Entry 6W6W (electron microscopy, 3.00 A resolution); this record covers chains A and C of the 5 polymer chains in the assembly.

# Chain A
Protein: CST complex subunit CTC1
Organism: Homo sapiens
UniProt: Q2NKJ3 (CTC1_HUMAN); residues 2-1217 here = UniProt positions 2-1217
Sequence (1233 residues; numbered -15 to 1217; the number before each row is that of its first residue; numbers below 1 keep their minus sign (Met-15 is residue -15)):
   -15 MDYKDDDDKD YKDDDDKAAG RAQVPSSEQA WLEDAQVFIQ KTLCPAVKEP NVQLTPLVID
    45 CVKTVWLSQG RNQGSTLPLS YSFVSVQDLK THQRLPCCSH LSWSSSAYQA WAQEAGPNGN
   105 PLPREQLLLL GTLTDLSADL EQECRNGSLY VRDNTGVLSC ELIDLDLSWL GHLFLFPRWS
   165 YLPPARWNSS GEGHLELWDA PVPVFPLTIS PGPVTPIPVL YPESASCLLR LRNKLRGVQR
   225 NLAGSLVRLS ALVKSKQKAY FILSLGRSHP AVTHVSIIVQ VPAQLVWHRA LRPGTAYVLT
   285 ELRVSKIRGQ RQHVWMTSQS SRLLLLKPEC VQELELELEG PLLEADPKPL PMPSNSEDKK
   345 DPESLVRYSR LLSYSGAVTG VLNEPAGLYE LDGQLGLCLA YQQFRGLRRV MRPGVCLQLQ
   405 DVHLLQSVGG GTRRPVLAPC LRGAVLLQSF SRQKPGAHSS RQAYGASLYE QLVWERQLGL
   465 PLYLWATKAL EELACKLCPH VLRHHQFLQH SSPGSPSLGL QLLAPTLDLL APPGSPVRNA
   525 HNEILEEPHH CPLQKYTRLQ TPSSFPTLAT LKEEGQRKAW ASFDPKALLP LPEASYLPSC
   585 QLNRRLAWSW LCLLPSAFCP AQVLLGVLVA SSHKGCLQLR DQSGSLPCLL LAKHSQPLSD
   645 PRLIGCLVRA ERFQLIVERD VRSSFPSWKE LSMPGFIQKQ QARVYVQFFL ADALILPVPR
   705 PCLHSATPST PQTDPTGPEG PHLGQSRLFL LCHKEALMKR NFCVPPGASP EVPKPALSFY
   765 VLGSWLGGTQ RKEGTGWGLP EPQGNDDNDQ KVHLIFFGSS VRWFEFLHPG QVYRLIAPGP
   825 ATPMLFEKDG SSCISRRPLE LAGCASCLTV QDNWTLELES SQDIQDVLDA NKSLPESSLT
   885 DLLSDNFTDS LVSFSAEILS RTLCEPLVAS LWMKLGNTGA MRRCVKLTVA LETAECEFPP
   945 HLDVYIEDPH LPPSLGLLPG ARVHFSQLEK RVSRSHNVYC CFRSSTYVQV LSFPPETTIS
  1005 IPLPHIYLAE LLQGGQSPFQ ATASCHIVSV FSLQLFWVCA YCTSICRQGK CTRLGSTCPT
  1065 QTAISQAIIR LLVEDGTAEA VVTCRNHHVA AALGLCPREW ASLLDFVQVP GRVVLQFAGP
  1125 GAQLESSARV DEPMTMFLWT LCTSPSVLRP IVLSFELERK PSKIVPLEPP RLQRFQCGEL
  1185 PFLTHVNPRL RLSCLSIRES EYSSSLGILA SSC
Not modelled in the structure: -15 to 142, 188-222, 252-258, 309-349, 706-724, 788-792, 834-839, 865-877, 909-927, 1122-1134, 1206-1217
Construct notes: expression tag (-15 to 1)
Ion coordination: Zn2+: Cys1043, Cys1046, Cys1055, Cys1062
What the authors report for this chain:
  - binding site for the 4-nt DNA strand: Tyr949, Arg978, Asn981, Tyr983, Lys1164, Lys1167
  - mutagenesis - V967A/S979A/H980A, N981D/Y983A/R987E, K1164E/K1167E, R1193E/R1195E: abolished binding to the 4-nt DNA strand
  - mutagenesis - K743E/R744E: unchanged binding to the 4-nt DNA strand
  - mutagenesis - R1175E (26-fold): decreased binding to 3xTEL ssDNA
  - mutagenesis - R1175E: unchanged binding to T18 (poly-T) ssDNA

# Chain C
Protein: CST complex subunit STN1
Organism: Homo sapiens
UniProt: Q9H668 (STN1_HUMAN); residue numbers follow UniProt; this construct covers 2-368
Sequence (374 residues; each row starts with the number of its first residue; numbers below 1 keep their minus sign (Met-5 is residue -5)):
    -5 MHHHHHHQPG SSRCEEETPS LLWGLDPVFL AFAKLYIRDI LDMKESRQVP GVFLYNGHPI
    55 KQVDVLGTVI GVRERDAFYS YGVDDSTGVI NCICWKKLNT ESVSAAPSAA RELSLTSQLK
   115 KLQETIEQKT KIEIGDTIRV RGSIRTYREE REIHATTYYK VDDPVWNIQI ARMLELPTIY
   175 RKVYDQPFHS SALEKEEALS NPGALDLPSL TSLLSEKAKE FLMENRVQSF YQQELEMVES
   235 LLSLANQPVI HSASSDQVNF KKDTTSKAIH SIFKNAIQLL QEKGLVFQKD DGFDNLYYVT
   295 REDKDLHRKI HRIIQQDCQK PNHMEKGCHF LHILACARLS IRPGLSEAVL QQVLELLEDQ
   355 SDIVSTMEHY YTAF
Not modelled in the structure: -5 to 10, 92-108, 184-190, 247-257
Disulfide bonds: Cys312-Cys322
Construct notes: expression tag (-5 to 1)
Curated features (UniProtKB/Swiss-Prot):
  - DNA-binding region: Val57 to Val155 (OB)

# Chain A / chain C interface
Residue-residue contacts - 69 pairs, chain A then chain C:
  Leu732(A) - Tyr225(C)
  Leu734(A) - Gln227(C)
  Leu734(A) - Glu228(C)
  Leu734(A) - Met231(C)  hydrophobic
  Trp769(A) - Gln227(C)
  Leu770(A) - Gln227(C)
  Leu770(A) - Asn289(C)  hydrogen bond (backbone-side chain)
  Gln774(A) - Phe287(C)
  Leu783(A) - Asp285(C)
  Pro784(A) - Asp285(C)
  Pro784(A) - Gly286(C)
  Pro784(A) - Phe287(C)  hydrophobic
  Gly814(A) - Glu228(C)
  Gly814(A) - Met231(C)
  Val816(A) - Glu228(C)
  Leu878(A) - Glu233(C)
  Pro879(A) - Glu233(C)
  Glu880(A) - Glu233(C)
  Ser881(A) - Glu233(C)
  Tyr1011(A) - Ile173(C)
  Tyr1011(A) - Lys176(C)
  Leu1016(A) - Pro21(C)  hydrophobic
  His1030(A) - Arg135(C)  hydrogen bond
  His1030(A) - Tyr153(C)
  Val1032(A) - Phe26(C)  hydrophobic
  Glu1078(A) - Ala25(C)
  Glu1078(A) - Phe26(C)  hydrogen bond (side chain-backbone)
  Glu1078(A) - Arg135(C)  salt bridge
  Gly1080(A) - Phe26(C)
  Gly1080(A) - Lys28(C)
  Gly1080(A) - Tyr178(C)  hydrogen bond (backbone-side chain)
  Thr1081(A) - Pro21(C)
  Thr1081(A) - Val22(C)
  Thr1081(A) - Ala25(C)
  Thr1081(A) - Ile173(C)
  Thr1081(A) - Val177(C)
  Ala1082(A) - Pro21(C)
  Ala1082(A) - Ala25(C)
  Glu1083(A) - Leu24(C)
  Glu1103(A) - Gln112(C)
  Ser1106(A) - Gln112(C)
  Pro1137(A) - Leu109(C)
  Met1138(A) - Leu109(C)
  Met1140(A) - Leu113(C)
  Phe1141(A) - Gln112(C)
  Phe1141(A) - Leu113(C)  hydrophobic
  Phe1141(A) - Leu116(C)  hydrophobic
  Thr1144(A) - Leu113(C)
  Ser1148(A) - Ile120(C)
  Pro1149(A) - Lys123(C)
  Pro1149(A) - Tyr153(C)  hydrophobic
  Ser1150(A) - Leu116(C)
  Pro1154(A) - Tyr153(C)
  Pro1174(A) - Leu19(C)  hydrophobic
  Phe1179(A) - Leu24(C)  hydrophobic
  Phe1179(A) - Lys55(C)
  Cys1181(A) - Val43(C)  hydrophobic
  Leu1184(A) - Val43(C)  hydrophobic
  Phe1186(A) - Val43(C)  hydrophobic
  Leu1187(A) - Ser14(C)
  Leu1187(A) - Leu15(C)
  Thr1188(A) - Ser14(C)
  Thr1188(A) - Leu15(C)
  Thr1188(A) - Gly18(C)
  His1189(A) - Leu15(C)  hydrogen bond (backbone-backbone)
  His1189(A) - Gly18(C)
  His1189(A) - Leu19(C)  hydrogen bond (backbone-backbone)
  Asn1191(A) - Leu19(C)
  Glu1205(A) - Ile162(C)
Interface residues without a listed pair, chain A (55 interface residues in all): Leu735, Cys736, Ser768, Glu1014, Asp1079, Leu1107, Phe1110, Leu1145, Leu1152, Leu1176, Gly1182, Val1190
Interface residues without a listed pair, chain C (43 interface residues in all): Trp17, Phe23, Ala27, Pro44, Val46, Arg133, Arg139, Asn161, Thr172

# Summary
The interface between chain A and chain C involves 55 residues on one side and 43 on the other, with 6
hydrogen bonds and 1 salt bridge. Among the polar pairs are Glu1078(A)-Arg135(C), Leu770(A)-Asn289(C) and
His1030(A)-Arg135(C). From the paper: a binding site for the 4-nt DNA strand at Tyr949(A), Arg978(A) and
Asn981(A) among others; V967A/S979A/H980A, N981D/Y983A/R987E and K1164E/K1167E of chain A, among others,
abolish binding to the 4-nt DNA strand; 6 substitutions were tested in all.
Chain A is CST complex subunit CTC1 and chain C is CST complex subunit STN1, both from Homo sapiens; the
structure, Cryo-EM structure of CST bound to telomeric single-stranded DNA, was determined by electron
microscopy.
